6MUW - chains I and a of the 28 polymer chains in the assembly; structure by electron microscopy, 3.60 A resolution.

[Chain I]
Molecule: 20S proteasome beta-2 subunit
Organism: Plasmodium falciparum (isolate 3D7)
Notes: EC 3.4.25.1
UniProt: Q8I6T3 (Q8I6T3_PLAF7); residues 1-229 here correspond to UniProt positions 42-270 (UniProt number = residue number + 41)
Chain sequence (229 residues; row label = number of the first residue in the row):
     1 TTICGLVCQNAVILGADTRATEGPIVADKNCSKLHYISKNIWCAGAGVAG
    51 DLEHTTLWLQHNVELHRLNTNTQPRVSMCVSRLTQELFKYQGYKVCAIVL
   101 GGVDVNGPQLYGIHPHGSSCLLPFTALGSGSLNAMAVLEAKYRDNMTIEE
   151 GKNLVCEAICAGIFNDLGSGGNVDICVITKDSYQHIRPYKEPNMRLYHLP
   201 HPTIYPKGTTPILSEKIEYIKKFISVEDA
Disordered / not traced: 223-229

[Chain a]
Molecule: 20S proteasome beta-6 subunit
Organism: Plasmodium falciparum (isolate 3D7)
Notes: EC 3.4.25.1
UniProt: C0H4E8 (C0H4E8_PLAF7); numbering as in UniProt (aligned over 1-240)
Chain sequence (240 residues; each row starts with the number of its first residue):
     1 MDLILYNDNLTEKKTEKENVIEHGRGFKRWYPYIDNGGTVIGLTGKDYVI
    51 LAADTRLSLSYSIYTRFCPKISKLTDKCIIGSSGMQSDIKTLHSLLQKKI
   101 QLFVLEHSHYPDIHVIARLLCVILYSRRFFPYYAFNILAGVDENNKGVLY
   151 NYDSVGSYCEATHSCVGSGSQLILPILDNRVEQKNQLIKNTNFNLGDDIN
   201 FVKDAITSATERDIYTGDKTLIYVIDKMGINVNTLDLKQD
Disordered / not traced: 1-27

[Interface between chain I and chain a]
Contacting residue pairs (49; chain I residue first):
  Arg19(I) with Ile214(a); Asp240(a), salt bridge
  Thr21(I) with Ile214(a)
  Gly23(I) with Ile214(a)
  Pro24(I) with Asp213(a); Ile214(a)
  Ile25(I) with Leu172(a), hydrophobic; Arg212(a); Ile214(a)
  Val26(I) with Glu211(a); Arg212(a), hydrogen bond (backbone-backbone); Ile214(a), hydrophobic
  Ala27(I) with Arg212(a), hydrogen bond (backbone-side chain)
  Lys29(I) with Glu211(a); Asp240(a), salt bridge
  Ser129(I) with Tyr61(a), hydrogen bond
  Ile163(I) with Asp240(a)
  Phe164(I) with Ile63(a); Arg66(a), hydrogen bond (backbone-side chain); Gln239(a)
  Asp166(I) with Tyr61(a), hydrogen bond; Asp240(a)
  Leu167(I) with Arg56(a); Ser58(a); Tyr61(a); Ser62(a); Ile214(a); Tyr215(a), hydrophobic; Asp240(a)
  Gly168(I) with Tyr61(a), hydrogen bond (backbone-side chain)
  Ser169(I) with Asp240(a)
  Asn193(I) with Glu211(a); Lys238(a)
  Arg195(I) with Asp236(a); Leu237(a), hydrogen bond (side chain-backbone); Lys238(a)
  Leu196(I) with Lys203(a); Thr207(a)
  His198(I) with Asp204(a); Thr207(a); Ser208(a), hydrogen bond (side chain-backbone)
  Leu199(I) with Asp204(a), hydrogen bond (backbone-side chain)
  His201(I) with Lys189(a)
  Ile204(I) with Lys189(a)
  Pro206(I) with Leu187(a)
  Lys207(I) with Asn185(a), hydrogen bond; Gln186(a); Lys189(a)
  Gly208(I) with Gln186(a)
Interface residues without a listed pair, chain I (30 interface residues in all): Asp28, Asn165, Gly170, Gly171, Tyr197
Interface residues without a listed pair, chain a (27 interface residues in all): Leu59, Asn200

[Summary]
The interface between chain I and chain a involves 30 residues on one side and 27 on the other, with 10
hydrogen bonds and 2 salt bridges. Among the polar pairs are Arg19(I)-Asp240(a), Lys29(I)-Asp240(a) and
Ala27(I)-Arg212(a).
Here chain I is 20S proteasome beta-2 subunit and chain a is 20S proteasome beta-6 subunit, both from
Plasmodium falciparum (isolate 3D7). Entry 6MUW (The structure of the Plasmodium falciparum 20S proteasome)
was determined by electron microscopy, deposited together with 6DFK, 6MUV and 6MUX.
